PDB entry 1KNF | X-ray diffraction, 1.90 A resolution | chain A

== Chain A ==
Protein: 2,3-dihydroxybiphenyl 1,2-dioxygenase
From: Burkholderia xenovorans
Notes: EC 1.13.11.39
UniProt: P47228 (BPHC_BURCE); residues 2-298 here correspond to UniProt positions 1-297 (UniProt number = residue number - 1)
Amino-acid sequence (297 residues; each row starts with the number of its first residue):
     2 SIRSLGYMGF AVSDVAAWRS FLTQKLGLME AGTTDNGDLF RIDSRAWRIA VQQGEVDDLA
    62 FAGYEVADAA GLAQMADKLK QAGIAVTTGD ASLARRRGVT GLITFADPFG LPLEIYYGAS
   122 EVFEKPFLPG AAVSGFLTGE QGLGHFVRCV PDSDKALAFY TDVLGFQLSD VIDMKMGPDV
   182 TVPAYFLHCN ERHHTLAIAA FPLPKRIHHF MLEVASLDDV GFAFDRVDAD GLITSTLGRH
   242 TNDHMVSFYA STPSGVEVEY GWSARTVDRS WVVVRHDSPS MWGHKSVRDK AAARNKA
Unresolved in the structure: 290-298
Ion coordination: Fe2+ site 1: H146, H210, E260 (together with 3-methylcatechol); Fe2+ site 2 near H189 (its only coordinating residue here)
Residues lining bound ligands:
  - 3-methylcatechol (MBD): H146, I173, F187, H195, H210, H241, N243, D244, Y250, E260, P280
  - 3-methylcatechol / tertiary-butyl alcohol: H146, V148, I173, M175, F187, H195, F202, H209, H210, H241, N243, D244, Y250, E260, P280
  - tertiary-butyl alcohol (TBU), molecule 1: V148, M175, F187, F202, H209, H210, H241, Y250, P280
  - tertiary-butyl alcohol (TBU), molecule 2: M175, H209, S236, H241, Y250, P280, S281, H285, R289

== Summary ==
Ligands of chain A: 3-methylcatechol, tertiary-butyl alcohol and 3-methylcatechol / tertiary-butyl alcohol.
The Fe2+ site 1 is built by H146, H210 and E260.
Chain A is 2,3-dihydroxybiphenyl 1,2-dioxygenase (Burkholderia xenovorans); the structure, Crystal Structure
of 2,3-dihydroxybiphenyl 1,2-dioxygenase Complexed with 3-methyl Catechol under Anaerobic Condition, was
determined by X-ray diffraction (same publication as 1KND and 1KMY).
